Entry 3G6E (X-ray diffraction, 2.70 A resolution); this record covers chains 0 and 1 of the 31 polymer chains in the assembly.

[Chain 0]
Molecule: 23S ribosomal RNA
From: Haloarcula marismortui
Sequence (2923 nucleotides; each row starts with the number of its first residue):
     1 GUUGGCUACU AUGCCAGCUG GUGGAUUGCU CGGCUCAGGC GCUGAUGAAG GACGUGCCAA
    61 GCUGCGAUAA GCUGUGGGGA GCCGCACGGA GGCGAAGAAC CACAGAUUUC CGAAUGAGAA
   121 UCUCUCUAAC AAUUGCUUCG CGCAAUGAGG AACCCCGAGA ACUGAAACAU CUCAGUAUCG
   181 GGAGGAACAG AAAACGCAAC GUGAUGUCGU UAGUAACCGC GAGUGAACGC GAUACAGCCC
   241 AAACCGAAGC CCUCACGGGC AAUGUGGUGU CAGGGCUACC UCUCAUCAGC CGACCGUCUU
   301 CACGAAGUCU CUUGGAAUAG AGCGUGAUAC AGGGUGACAA CCCCGUACUG AAGACCAGUA
   361 CGCUGUGCGG UAGUGCCAGA GUAGCGGGGG UUGGAUAUCC CUCGCGAAUA ACGCAGGCAU
   421 CGACUGCGAA GGCUAAACAC AACCUGAGAC CGAUAGUGAA CAAGUAGUGU GAACGAACGC
   481 UGCAAAGUAC CCUCAGAAGG GAGGCGAAAU AGAGCAUGAA AUCAGUUGGC GAUCGAGCGA
   541 CAGGGCAUAC AAGGUCCCUU GACGAAUGAC CGAGACGCGA GUCUCCAGUA AGACUCACGG
   601 GAAGCCGAUG UUCUGUCGUA CGUUUUGAAA AACGAGCCAG GGAGUGUGUC UGUAUGGCAA
   661 GUCUAACCGG AGUAUCCGGG GAGGCACAGG GAAACCGACA UGGCCGCAGG GCUUUGCCCG
   721 AGGGCCGCCG UCUUCAAGGG CGGGGAGCCA UGUGGACACG ACCCGAAUCC GGACGAUCUA
   781 CGCAUGGACA AGAUGAAGCG UGCCGAAAGG CACGUGGAAG UCUGUUAGAG UUGGUGUCCU
   841 ACAAUACCCU CUCGUGAUCU AUGUGUAGGG GUGAAAGGCC CAUCGAGUCC GGCAACAGCU
   901 GGUUCCAAUC GAAACAUGUC GAAGCAUGAC CUCCGCCGAG GUAGUCUGUG AGGUAGAGCG
   961 ACCGAUUGGU GUGUCCGCCU CCGAGAGGAG UCGGCACACC UGUCAAACUC CAAACUUACA
  1021 GACGCUGUUU GACGCGGGGA UUCCGGUGCG CGGGGUAAGC CUGUGUACCA GGAGGGGAAC
  1081 AACCCAGAGA UAGGUUAAGG UCCCCAAGUG UGGAUUAAGU GUAAUCCUCU GAAGGUGGUC
  1141 UCGAGCCCUA GACAGCCGGG AGGUGAGCUU AGAAGCAGCU ACCCUCUAAG AAAAGCGUAA
  1201 CAGCUUACCG GCCGAGGUUU GAGGCGCCCA AAAUGAUCGG GACUCAAAUC CACCACCGAG
  1261 ACCUGUCCGU ACCACUCAUA CUGGUAAUCG AGUAGAUUGG CGCUCUAAUU GGAUGGAAGC
  1321 AGGGGCGAGA GCUCCUGUGG ACCGAUUAGU GACGAAAAUC CUGGCCAUAG UAGCAGCGAU
  1381 AGUCGGGUGA GAACCCCGAC GGCCUAAUGG AUAAGGGUUC CUCAGCACUG CUGAUCAGCU
  1441 GAGGGUUAGC CGGUCCUAAG UCUCACCGCA ACUCGACUGA GACGAAAUGG GAAACAGGUU
  1501 AAUAUUCCUG UGCCAUCAUG CAGUGAAAGU UGACGCCCUG GGGUCGAUCA CGCCGGGCAU
  1561 UCGCCCGGUC GAACCGUCCA ACUCCGUGGA AGCCGUAAUG GCAGGAAGCG GACGAACGGC
  1621 GGCAUAGGGA AACGUGAUUC AACCUGGGGC CCAUGAAAAG ACGAGCAUGA UGUCCGUACC
  1681 GAGAACCGAC ACAGGUGUCC AUGGCGGCGA AAGCCAAGGC CUGUCGGGAG CAACCAACGU
  1741 UAGGGAAUUC GGCAAGUUAG UCCCGUACCU UCGGAAGAAG GGAUGCCUGC UCCGGAACGG
  1801 AGCAGGUCGC AGUGACUCGG AAGCUCGGAC UGUCUAGUAA CAACAUAGGU GACCGCAAAU
  1861 CCGCAAGGAC UCGUACGGUC ACUGAAUCCU GCCCAGUGCA GGUAUCUGAA CACCUCGUAC
  1921 AAGAGGACGA AGGACCUGUC AACGGCGGGG GUAACUAUGA CCCUCUUAAG GUAGCGUAGU
  1981 ACCUUGCCGC AUCAGUAGCG GCUUGCAUGA AUGGAUUAAC CAGAGCUUCA CUGUCCCAAC
  2041 GUUGGGCCCG GUGAACUGUA CAUUCCAGUG CGGAGUCUGG AGACACCCAG GGGGAAGCGA
  2101 AGACCCUAUG GAGCUUUACU GCAGGCUGUC GCUGAGACGU GGUCGCCGAU GUGCAGCAUA
  2161 GGUAGGAGUC GUUACAGAGG UACCCGCGCU AGCGGGCCAC CCAGACAACA GUGAAAUACU
  2221 ACCCGUCGGU GACUGCGACU CUCACUCCGG GAGGAGGACA CCGAUAGCCG GGCAGUUUGA
  2281 CUGGGGCGGU ACGCGCUCGA AAAGAUAUCG AGCGCGCCCU AUGGUCAUCU CAGCCGGGAC
  2341 AGAGACCCGG CGAAGAGUGC AAGAGCAAAA GAUGACUUGA CAGUGUUCUU CCCAACGAGG
  2401 AACGCUGACG CGAAAGCGUG GUCUAGCGAA CCAAUUAGCC UGCUUGAUGC GGGCAAUUGA
  2461 UGACAGAAAA GCUACCCUAG GGAUAACAGA GUCGUCACUC GCAAGAGCAC AUAUCGACCG
  2521 AGUGGCUUGC UACCUCGAUG UCGGUUCCCU CCAUCCUGCC CGUGCAGAAG CGGGCAAGGG
  2581 UGAGGUUGUU CGCCUAUUAA AGGAGGUCGU GAGCUGGGUU UAGACCGUCG UGAGACAGGU
  2641 CGGCUGCUAU CUACUGGGUG UGUAAUGGUG UCUGACAAGA ACGACCGUAU AGUACGAGAG
  2701 GAACUACGGU UGGUGGCCAC UGGUGUACCG GUUGUUCGAG AGAGCACGUG CCGGGUAGCC
  2761 ACGCCACACG GGGUAAGAGC UGAACGCAUC UAAGCUCGAA ACCCACUUGG AAAAGAGACA
  2821 CCGCCGAGGU CCCGCGUACA AGACGCGGUC GAUAGACUCG GGGUGUGCGC GUCGAGGUAA
  2881 CGAGACGUUA AGCCCACGAG CACUAACAGA CCAAAGCCAU CAU
Unresolved in the structure: 1-9, 126-127, 715, 971-998, 1560, 1952-1963, 2137-2236, 2339-2343, 2665-2666, 2915-2923
Modified positions: 1MA (6-hydro-1-methyladenosine-5'-monophosphate) at position 628, OMU (o2'-methyluridine 5'-monophosphate) at position 2587, OMG (o2'-methylguanosine-5'-monophosphate) at position 2588, UR3 (3-methyluridine-5'-monophoshate) at position 2619, PSU (pseudouridine-5'-monophosphate) at position 2621
Metal / ion sites: Na+ site 1 near U12 (its only coordinating residue here); Mg2+ site 1 near G28 (its only coordinating residue here); Na+ site 2: C40, G41, C443; Na+ site 3: G56, G61; Sr2+ site 1 near A86 (its only coordinating residue here); Na+ site 4: U107, U108; Mg2+ site 2 near U115 (its only coordinating residue here); Na+ site 5: C130, U146; Na+ site 6: C141, G142; Sr2+ site 2: G147, A183 (shared with 1 residue of chain M); Mg2+ site 3: C162, U2276; K+ site 1: C162, U163, U172; 58 more Na+ sites not listed; 69 more Mg2+ sites not listed; 38 more Sr2+ sites not listed; 1 more K+ sites not listed
Ligand contacts: Cephalotaxine (HMT; (3beta)-O~3~-[(2R)-2,6-dihydroxy-2-(2-methoxy-2-oxoethyl)-6-methylheptanoyl]cephalotaxine): G2099, A2100, G2102, A2486, C2487, A2488, U2535, A2538, U2539, G2540, U2541, U2620
What the authors report for this chain:
  - binding site for Cephalotaxine: C2487

[Chain 1]
Protein: 50S ribosomal protein L37e
From: Haloarcula marismortui
UniProtKB: P32410 (RL37_HALMA); residues 1-56 here correspond to UniProt positions 2-57 (UniProt number = residue number + 1)
Amino-acid sequence (56 residues; row label = number of the first residue in the row):
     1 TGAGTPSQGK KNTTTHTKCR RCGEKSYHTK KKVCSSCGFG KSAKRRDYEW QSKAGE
Metal / ion sites: Cd2+: Cys19, Cys22, Cys34, Cys37; Sr2+ near Asp47 (its only coordinating residue here)

[Chain 0 / chain 1 interface]
Pairs across the interface (120; chain 0 residue first):
  G50(0) with Arg21(1), hydrogen bond to the base; Arg45(1), sugar contact
  G51(0) with Cys22(1), sugar contact; Gly23(1), hydrogen bond to the sugar
  C111(0) with Arg20(1), hydrogen bond to the sugar
  G112(0) with Arg20(1), salt bridge to the phosphate; Arg21(1), sugar contact; Phe39(1), phosphate contact
  A113(0) with Arg21(1), salt bridge to the phosphate; Phe39(1), phosphate contact; Ala43(1), phosphate contact
  A114(0) with Ala43(1), phosphate contact
  A119(0) with Arg20(1), base contact
  A120(0) with Thr17(1), base contact; Lys18(1), hydrogen bond to the sugar; Arg20(1), salt bridge to the phosphate; Tyr27(1), hydrogen bond to the phosphate; Thr29(1), hydrogen bond to the base; Lys32(1), salt bridge to the phosphate
  U121(0) with Lys18(1), base contact; Cys19(1), base contact; Arg20(1), sugar contact; Gly23(1), base contact
  A148(0) with Ala43(1), sugar contact; Lys44(1), salt bridge to the phosphate; Arg45(1), phosphate contact
  G149(0) with Lys44(1), phosphate contact; Arg45(1), hydrogen bond to the phosphate
  A177(0) with Ala54(1), phosphate contact
  U178(0) with Glu49(1), phosphate contact; Trp50(1), phosphate contact; Ala54(1), phosphate contact
  C179(0) with Tyr48(1), phosphate contact; Glu49(1), hydrogen bond to the phosphate
  G181(0) with Lys44(1), salt bridge to the phosphate
  G182(0) with Lys44(1), salt bridge to the phosphate
  U470(0) with Thr15(1), sugar contact; His16(1), sugar contact; Lys25(1), phosphate contact
  G471(0) with His16(1), hydrogen bond to the sugar; Lys25(1), salt bridge to the phosphate; Ser26(1), hydrogen bond to the phosphate; Ser35(1), hydrogen bond to the sugar
  A472(0) with Ser26(1), hydrogen bond to the phosphate; Ser35(1), sugar contact; Ser36(1), phosphate contact; Arg46(1), hydrogen bond to the sugar; Trp50(1), sugar contact
  A473(0) with Arg46(1), salt bridge to the phosphate; Gln51(1), hydrogen bond to the phosphate
  G771(0) with Trp50(1), base contact
  G772(0) with Tyr48(1), sugar contact; Trp50(1), hydrogen bond to the sugar
  A773(0) with Arg46(1), hydrogen bond to the sugar; Tyr48(1), hydrogen bond to the phosphate; Trp50(1), sugar contact
  C774(0) with Ser35(1), phosphate contact; Arg46(1), salt bridge to the phosphate
  G775(0) with His16(1), salt bridge to the phosphate; His28(1), salt bridge to the phosphate; Lys31(1), phosphate contact; Ser35(1), phosphate contact
  A776(0) with His28(1), salt bridge to the phosphate; Lys31(1), salt bridge to the phosphate
  U777(0) with Lys11(1), sugar contact; Asn12(1), hydrogen bond to the base; Thr13(1), hydrogen bond to the base; Thr15(1), base contact
  C778(0) with Ser7(1), sugar contact; Lys10(1), phosphate contact; Lys11(1), sugar contact
  U779(0) with Lys10(1), salt bridge to the phosphate
  A843(0) with Thr5(1), sugar contact
  U845(0) with Gly2(1), sugar contact; Gly4(1), phosphate contact; Thr5(1), hydrogen bond to the phosphate
  A846(0) with Pro6(1), phosphate contact
  U862(0) with Asn12(1), phosphate contact
  G863(0) with Lys30(1), salt bridge to the phosphate
  U864(0) with Lys30(1), salt bridge to the phosphate
  C881(0) with Lys11(1), hydrogen bond to the base
  A882(0) with Ala3(1), sugar contact; Gly4(1), base contact; Thr5(1), base contact
  C890(0) with Trp50(1), hydrogen bond to the sugar
  G891(0) with Trp50(1), sugar contact; Ser52(1), sugar contact; Lys53(1), salt bridge to the phosphate; Ala54(1), phosphate contact
  G892(0) with Lys53(1), salt bridge to the phosphate; Ala54(1), hydrogen bond to the phosphate
  C893(0) with Lys53(1), phosphate contact
  A894(0) with Lys53(1), salt bridge to the phosphate
  A1414(0) with Asn12(1), hydrogen bond to the sugar
  G1415(0) with Asn12(1), sugar contact; Thr14(1), hydrogen bond to the phosphate
  U1473(0) with Lys41(1), hydrogen bond to the base; Ser42(1), hydrogen bond to the base
  C1474(0) with Lys41(1), phosphate contact
  C1687(0) with Gln8(1), hydrogen bond to the sugar; Gly9(1), hydrogen bond to the base; Lys11(1), sugar contact
  G1688(0) with Thr5(1), sugar contact; Gln8(1), sugar contact
  G1694(0) with Thr5(1), hydrogen bond to the base; Pro6(1), sugar contact; Gly9(1), base contact
  G1695(0) with Pro6(1), hydrogen bond to the sugar; Gly9(1), hydrogen bond to the base; Lys10(1), sugar contact
  U1696(0) with Gly9(1), sugar contact; Lys10(1), sugar contact
  A1836(0) with Thr1(1), hydrogen bond to the sugar; Gly2(1), sugar contact; Ala3(1), hydrogen bond to the sugar; Ser7(1), base contact
  G1837(0) with Thr1(1), hydrogen bond to the phosphate; Gly2(1), base contact; Ala3(1), hydrogen bond to the base; Gly4(1), hydrogen bond to the base
Also at the interface, not in a pair above, chain 0 (60 interface residues in all): A49, A52, A152, A844, U883, A1413, U1463
Also at the interface, not in a pair above, chain 1 (49 interface residues in all): Gly40, Glu56

[In short]
The interface between chain 0 and chain 1 involves 60 residues on one side and 49 on the other, with 37
hydrogen bonds and 20 salt bridges. Polar contacts include G50(0)-Arg21(1), A120(0)-Thr29(1) and
U777(0)-Asn12(1). Bound to chain 0: Cephalotaxine. The paper reports a binding site for Cephalotaxine at
C2487(0).
Chain 0 is 23S ribosomal RNA and chain 1 is 50S ribosomal protein L37e, both from Haloarcula marismortui; the
structure, Co-crystal structure of Homoharringtonine bound to the large ribosomal subunit, was determined by
X-ray diffraction (same publication as 3G4S and 3G71).
